8K42 - chains M and P of the 29 polymer chains in the assembly; structure by electron microscopy, 2.64 A resolution.

[Chain M]
Name: VP8
Source organism: Banna virus
UniProtKB: W0G587 (W0G587_9REOV); residue numbers follow UniProt; this construct covers 1-302
Chain sequence (302 residues; row label = number of the first residue in the row):
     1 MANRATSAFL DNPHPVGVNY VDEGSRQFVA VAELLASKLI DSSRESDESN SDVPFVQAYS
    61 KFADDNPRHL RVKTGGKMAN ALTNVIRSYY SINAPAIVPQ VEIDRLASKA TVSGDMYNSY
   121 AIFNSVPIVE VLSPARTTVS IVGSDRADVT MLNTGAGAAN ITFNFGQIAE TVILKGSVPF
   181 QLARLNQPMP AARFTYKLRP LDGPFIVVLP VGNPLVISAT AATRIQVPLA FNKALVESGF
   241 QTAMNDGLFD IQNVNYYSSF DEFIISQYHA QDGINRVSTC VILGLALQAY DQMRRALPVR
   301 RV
Unresolved in the structure: 1, 300-302
Construct notes: conflict Arg136 (Gln in W0G587), Leu185 (Met in W0G587), Ser266 (Ala in W0G587)

[Chain P]
Name: VP10
Source organism: Banna virus
UniProtKB: A0A2H4QDD3 (A0A2H4QDD3_9REOV); numbering as in UniProt (aligned over 1-249)
Chain sequence (249 residues; numbered 1 to 249; the number before each row is that of its first residue):
     1 MDVLSKGSLK ELLAHLEKTP LEEAISYRIG TVPYQNVLIS RNEYYNQLYP DTTSLIDGVS
    61 REGQRNVNGL IMSIISYVVS GSGHYIPNIG FMLLRRSILD ILTKHDTGLV TNNLNYGIIA
   121 RNLTVSKMNC EQRKRMLICF KLLAYKDGNQ NDYEIYLNQN IPLKQIAPNF IPGDMRTVIH
   181 NQDQLAIVGI PAYRLTQSTE LSIRDDNAKS YKLGYVDWYN SNSFLRERSE FNLIRLKDRD
   241 TKYGKLNGW
Construct notes: conflict Val79 (Ile in A0A2H4QDD3)

[How chain M and chain P interact]
Contacting residue pairs (14):
  Asn19(M) - Asn88(P)  hydrogen bond
  Asp22(M) - Phe91(P)
  Ile92(M) - Asn88(P)
  Ala94(M) - Asn88(P)
  Pro95(M) - Tyr85(P)
  Pro95(M) - Asn88(P)
  Ala96(M) - Tyr27(P)
  Ala96(M) - Asn88(P)
  Ile97(M) - Tyr27(P)
  Pro99(M) - Glu22(P)
  Pro99(M) - Tyr27(P)  hydrophobic
  Gln100(M) - Glu22(P)  hydrogen bond (backbone-side chain)
  Gln100(M) - Phe91(P)
  Val101(M) - Glu22(P)
Other interface residues (no listed pair), chain M (11 interface residues in all): Val98
Other interface residues (no listed pair), chain P (7 interface residues in all): Pro87, Gly90

[Summary]
11 residues of chain M and 7 residues of chain P are in contact; the contacts include 2 hydrogen bonds. Polar
pairs include Asn19(M)-Asn88(P) and Gln100(M)-Glu22(P).
Here chain M is VP8 and chain P is VP10, both from Banna virus. Entry 8K42 (Structure of full Banna virus) was
determined by electron microscopy (same publication as 8K43, 8K49 and 8K4A).
